PDB entry 4IU7 | X-ray diffraction, 2.29 A resolution | chains A and C

# Chain A
Name: Estrogen receptor
From: Homo sapiens
Notes: fragment: Ligand-binding Domain
Reference sequence: P03372 (ESR1_HUMAN); residue numbers follow UniProt; this construct covers 303-549
Chain sequence (247 residues; each row starts with the number of its first residue):
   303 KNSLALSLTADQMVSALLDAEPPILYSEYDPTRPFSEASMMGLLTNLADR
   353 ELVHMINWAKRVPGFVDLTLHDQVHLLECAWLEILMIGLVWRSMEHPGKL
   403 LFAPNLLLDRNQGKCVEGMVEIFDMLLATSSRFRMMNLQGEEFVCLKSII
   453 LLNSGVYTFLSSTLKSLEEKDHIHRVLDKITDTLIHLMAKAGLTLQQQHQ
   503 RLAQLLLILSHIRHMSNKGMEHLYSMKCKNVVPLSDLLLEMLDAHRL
Unresolved in the structure: 303, 462-471, 549
Construct notes: engineered mutation Ser537 (Tyr in P03372)

# Chain C
Name: Nuclear receptor coactivator 2
Notes: fragment: Receptor-interacting peptide
Reference sequence: Q15596 (NCOA2_HUMAN); numbering as in UniProt (aligned over 687-696)
Chain sequence (10 residues; row label = number of the first residue in the row):
   687 HKILHRLLQD

# Interface between chain A and chain C
Residue-residue contacts (21; chain A residue first):
  Ile358(A) with Leu690(C), hydrophobic; Leu693(C), hydrophobic; Leu694(C), hydrophobic
  Lys362(A) with Leu693(C); Leu694(C); Asp696(C)
  Leu372(A) with His691(C); Leu694(C), hydrophobic
  His373(A) with His691(C)
  Gln375(A) with Leu694(C)
  Val376(A) with Leu690(C); His691(C); Leu694(C), hydrophobic
  Leu379(A) with Leu694(C), hydrophobic
  Glu380(A) with Lys688(C), salt bridge; Leu690(C)
  Asp538(A) with Ile689(C)
  Leu539(A) with Ile689(C)
  Glu542(A) with Lys688(C); Ile689(C), hydrogen bond (side chain-backbone)
  Met543(A) with Leu690(C), hydrophobic
Interface residues without a listed pair, chain A (14 interface residues in all): Asn359, Phe367
Interface residues without a listed pair, chain C (8 interface residues in all): Gln695

# Summary
14 residues of chain A and 8 residues of chain C are in contact, with 1 hydrogen bond and 1 salt bridge. Polar
pairs include Glu380(A)-Lys688(C) and Glu542(A)-Ile689(C).
Chain A is Estrogen receptor (Homo sapiens) and chain C is Nuclear receptor coactivator 2; the structure,
Crystal Structure of the Estrogen Receptor alpha Ligand-binding Domain in Complex with Constrained
WAY-derivative, 2b, was determined by X-ray diffraction (same publication as 4IUI, 4IV2, 4IV4, 4IVW, 4IVY,
4IW6 and 3 further entries).
